Entry 8R8R (electron microscopy, 2.79 A resolution); this record covers chains B and E of the 5 polymer chains in the assembly.

Chain B:
Name: pre-mRNA 3' end processing protein WDR33
From: Homo sapiens
UniProtKB: Q9C0J8 (WDR33_HUMAN); numbering as in UniProt (aligned over 1-413)
Chain sequence (413 residues; row label = number of the first residue in the row):
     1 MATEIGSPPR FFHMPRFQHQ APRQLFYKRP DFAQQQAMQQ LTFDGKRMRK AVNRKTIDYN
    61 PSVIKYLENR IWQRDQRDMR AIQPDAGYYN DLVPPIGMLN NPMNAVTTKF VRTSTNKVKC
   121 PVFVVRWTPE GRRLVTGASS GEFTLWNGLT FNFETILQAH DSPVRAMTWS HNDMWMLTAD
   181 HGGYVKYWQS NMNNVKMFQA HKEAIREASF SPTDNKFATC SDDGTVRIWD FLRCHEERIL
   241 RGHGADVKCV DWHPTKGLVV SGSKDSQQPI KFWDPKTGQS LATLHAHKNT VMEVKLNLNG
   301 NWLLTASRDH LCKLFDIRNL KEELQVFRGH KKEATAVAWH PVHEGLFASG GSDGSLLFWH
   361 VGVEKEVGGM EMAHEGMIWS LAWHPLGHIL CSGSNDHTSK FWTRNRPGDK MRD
Disordered / not traced: 1-41, 413
Swiss-Prot annotation at these positions:
  - modified residue: Ala2 (N-acetylalanine), Ser7 (Phosphoserine), Lys46 (N6-acetyllysine)

Chain E:
Molecule: 6-nt RNA strand
From: Homo sapiens
Sequence (6 nucleotides; numbered 1 to 6; the number before each row is that of its first residue):
     1 AAUAAA

Interface between chain B and chain E:
Pairs across the interface (17; chain B residue first):
  Phe43(B) - U3(E)  hydrogen bond to the base
  Phe43(B) - A6(E)  phosphate contact
  Asp44(B) - U3(E)  sugar contact
  Gly45(B) - A4(E)  hydrogen bond to the sugar
  Gly45(B) - A5(E)  sugar contact
  Gly45(B) - A6(E)  phosphate contact
  Lys46(B) - A5(E)  sugar contact
  Arg47(B) - A5(E)  hydrogen bond to the sugar
  Arg47(B) - A6(E)  salt bridge to the phosphate
  Met48(B) - A5(E)  base contact
  Arg49(B) - A5(E)  hydrogen bond to the base
  Arg49(B) - A6(E)  salt bridge to the phosphate
  Thr115(B) - A6(E)  base contact
  Lys117(B) - A6(E)  base contact
  Phe153(B) - U3(E)  base contact
  Phe153(B) - A6(E)  stacking on the base
  Ile156(B) - U3(E)  base contact
Also at the interface, not in a pair above, chain B (14 interface residues in all): Asn116, Glu154, Thr155
Also at the interface, not in a pair above, chain E (5 interface residues in all): A1

Overview:
14 residues of chain B and 5 residues of chain E are in contact; the contacts include 4 hydrogen bonds, 2 salt
bridges and 1 aromatic stacking contact. Polar contacts include Phe43(B)-U3(E), Arg49(B)-A5(E) and
Gly45(B)-A4(E).
Here chain B is pre-mRNA 3' end processing protein WDR33 and chain E is a 6-nt RNA strand, both from Homo
sapiens. Entry 8R8R (Cryo-EM structure of the human mPSF with PAPOA C-terminus peptide (PAPOAc)) was
determined by electron microscopy.
